Entry 7NV0 (electron microscopy, 3.40 A resolution); this record covers chains A and T of the 6 polymer chains in the assembly.

== Chain A ==
Name: DNA polymerase kappa
Organism: Homo sapiens
Notes: EC 2.7.7.7
UniProt: Q9UBT6 (POLK_HUMAN); residue numbers follow UniProt; this construct covers 1-870
Amino-acid sequence (870 residues; each row starts with the number of its first residue):
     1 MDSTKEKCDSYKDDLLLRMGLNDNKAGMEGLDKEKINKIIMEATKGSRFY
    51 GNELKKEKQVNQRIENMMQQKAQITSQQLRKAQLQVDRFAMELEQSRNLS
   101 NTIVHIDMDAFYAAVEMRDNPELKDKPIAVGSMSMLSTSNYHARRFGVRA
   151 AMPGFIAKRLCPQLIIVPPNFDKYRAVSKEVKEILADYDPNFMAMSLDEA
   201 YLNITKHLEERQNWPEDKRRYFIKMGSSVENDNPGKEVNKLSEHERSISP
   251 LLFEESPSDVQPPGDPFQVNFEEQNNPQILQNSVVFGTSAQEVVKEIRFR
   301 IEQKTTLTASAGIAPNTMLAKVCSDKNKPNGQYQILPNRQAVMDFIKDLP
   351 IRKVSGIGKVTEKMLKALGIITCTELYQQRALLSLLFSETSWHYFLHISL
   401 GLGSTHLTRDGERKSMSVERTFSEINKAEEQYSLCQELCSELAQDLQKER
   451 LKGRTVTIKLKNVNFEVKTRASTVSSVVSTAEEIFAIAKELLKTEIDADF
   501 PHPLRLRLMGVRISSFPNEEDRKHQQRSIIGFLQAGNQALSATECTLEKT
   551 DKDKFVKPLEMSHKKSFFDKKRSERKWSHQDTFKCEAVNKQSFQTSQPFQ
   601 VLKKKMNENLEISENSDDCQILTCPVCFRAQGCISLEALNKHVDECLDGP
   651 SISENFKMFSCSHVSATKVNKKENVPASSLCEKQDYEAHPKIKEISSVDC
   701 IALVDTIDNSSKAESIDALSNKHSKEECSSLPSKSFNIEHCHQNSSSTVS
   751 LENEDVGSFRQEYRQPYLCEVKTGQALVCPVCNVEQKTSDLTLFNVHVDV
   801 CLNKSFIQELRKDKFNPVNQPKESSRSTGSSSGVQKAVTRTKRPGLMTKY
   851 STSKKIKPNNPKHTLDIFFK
Disordered / not traced: 1-44, 225-281, 409-411, 535-870
Residues lining bound ligands: dTTP (TTP): Asp107, Met108, Asp109, Ala110, Phe111, Tyr112, Ala113, Ser137, Thr138, Tyr141, Arg144, Ala150, Asp198, Lys328
UniProt features mapped onto this chain:
  - zinc finger: Ile621 to Ser651 (UBZ4-type 1), Ala776 to Phe806 (UBZ4-type 2)
  - binding site (Mg(2+)): Asp107, Asp198, Glu199
  - binding site (Zn(2+)): Cys624, Cys627, His642, Cys646, Cys779, Cys782, His797, Cys801
Reported in the primary citation:
  - conformationally variable residues (order/disorder transition): Pro517 to Gln534
  - binding site for dTTP: Arg144, Lys328
  - catalytic residues: Asp107, Asp198, Glu199
  - binding site for DNA Template (chain T): Ser47, Phe49

== Chain T ==
Molecule: DNA Template
Sequence (38 nucleotides; row label = number of the first residue in the row; numbers below 1 keep their minus sign (DC-12 is residue -12)):
   -12 CTGCACGAATTAAGCAATTCGTAATCATGGTCATAGCT
Disordered / not traced: -12 to -3

== How chain A and chain T interact ==
Contacting residue pairs - 27 pairs, chain A then chain T:
  Ser47(A) - DT-2(T)  base contact
  Ser47(A) - DA-1(T)  base contact
  Arg48(A) - DT-2(T)  base contact
  Phe49(A) - DA-1(T)  base contact
  Met133(A) - DA-1(T)  phosphate contact
  Ser134(A) - DA-1(T)  phosphate contact
  Met135(A) - DA-1(T)  phosphate contact
  Met135(A) - DA0(T)  base contact
  Pro153(A) - DA-1(T)  base contact
  Phe155(A) - DA-1(T)  base contact
  Ile156(A) - DA-1(T)  base contact
  Ser388(A) - DC7(T)  phosphate contact
  Thr390(A) - DC7(T)  phosphate contact
  Ser391(A) - DC7(T)  phosphate contact
  Arg413(A) - DA3(T)  salt bridge to the phosphate
  Lys414(A) - DA4(T)  phosphate contact
  Lys414(A) - DT5(T)  phosphate contact
  Ser415(A) - DA4(T)  hydrogen bond to the phosphate
  Met416(A) - DA3(T)  phosphate contact
  Ser417(A) - DC2(T)  sugar contact
  Ser417(A) - DA3(T)  hydrogen bond to the phosphate
  Glu419(A) - DC2(T)  phosphate contact
  Thr421(A) - DA0(T)  phosphate contact
  Thr421(A) - DG1(T)  phosphate contact
  Arg507(A) - DA-1(T)  sugar contact
  Arg507(A) - DA0(T)  salt bridge to the phosphate
  Leu508(A) - DG1(T)  phosphate contact
Also at the interface, not in a pair above, chain A (26 interface residues in all): Leu136, Ala151, Val418, Arg420, Phe465

== In short ==
Chain A and chain T form an interface of 26 and 9 residues respectively; the contacts include 2 hydrogen bonds
and 2 salt bridges. Polar pairs include Ser415(A)-DA4(T), Ser417(A)-DA3(T) and Arg413(A)-DA3(T). Bound to
chain A: dTTP. From the paper: catalytic residues Asp107(A), Asp198(A) and Glu199(A); a binding site for dTTP
at Arg144(A) and Lys328(A).
Chain A is DNA polymerase kappa (Homo sapiens) and chain T is DNA Template; the structure, Human Pol Kappa
holoenzyme with wt PCNA, was determined by electron microscopy (same publication as 7NV1).
